8TPX - chains H and L of the 5 polymer chains in the assembly; structure by electron microscopy, 3.40 A resolution.

[Chain H]
Protein: Antibody Fragment 1B2, Heavy Chain
From: Homo sapiens
Notes: antibody fragment or engineered binder
Sequence (249 residues; row label = number of the first residue in the row):
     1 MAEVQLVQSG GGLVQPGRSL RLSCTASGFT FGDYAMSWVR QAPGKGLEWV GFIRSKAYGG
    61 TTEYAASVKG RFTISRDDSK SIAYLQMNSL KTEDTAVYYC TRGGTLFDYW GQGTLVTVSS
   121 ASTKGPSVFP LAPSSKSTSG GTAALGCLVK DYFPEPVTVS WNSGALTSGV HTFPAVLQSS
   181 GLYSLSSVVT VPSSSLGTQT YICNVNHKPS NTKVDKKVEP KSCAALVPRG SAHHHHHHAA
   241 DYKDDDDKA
Unresolved in the structure: 1-2, 136-142, 194-199, 221-249
Disulfides: Cys-24/Cys-100, Cys-147/Cys-203

[Chain L]
Protein: Antibody Fragment 1B2, Light Chain
From: Homo sapiens
Notes: antibody fragment or engineered binder
Sequence (236 residues; each row starts with the number of its first residue):
     1 LFAIPLVVPF YSHSALDVVM TQSPLSLPVT PGEPASISCR SSQSLLHSNG YNYLDWYLQK
    61 PGQSPQLLIY LGSNRASGVP DRFSGSGSGT DFTLKISRVE AEDVGVYYCM QSLQTPRLTF
   121 GPGTKVDIKR TVAAPSVFIF PPSDEQLKSG TASVVCLLNN FYPRGAKVQW KVDNALQSGN
   181 SQESVTEQDS KDSTYSLSST LTLSKADYEK HKVYACEVTH QGLSSPVTKS FNRGEC
Unresolved in the structure: 1-16, 173-176, 213-214, 232-236
Disulfides: Cys-39/Cys-109, Cys-156/Cys-216

[Chain H / chain L interface]
Residue-residue contacts (45; chain H residue first):
  Leu-47(H) with Gln-59(L); Thr-119(L), hydrogen bond (backbone-side chain); Phe-120(L), hydrophobic
  Trp-49(H) with Arg-117(L), hydrogen bond (side chain-backbone); Leu-118(L), hydrogen bond (side chain-backbone); Thr-119(L); Phe-120(L), hydrophobic
  Phe-52(H) with Thr-115(L); Pro-116(L); Arg-117(L); Leu-118(L), hydrophobic
  Thr-105(H) with Arg-117(L), hydrogen bond
  Leu-106(H) with Asp-55(L); Tyr-57(L); Leu-67(L), hydrophobic
  Phe-107(H) with Tyr-57(L), hydrogen bond (backbone-side chain); Arg-117(L)
  Asp-108(H) with Leu-67(L)
  Trp-110(H) with Ser-64(L); Pro-65(L)
  Gly-111(H) with Ser-64(L)
  Ser-127(H) with Glu-145(L), hydrogen bond; Gln-146(L), hydrogen bond
  Phe-129(H) with Pro-141(L); Pro-142(L), hydrophobic; Ser-143(L); Gln-146(L); Ser-153(L)
  Pro-130(H) with Ser-143(L)
  Leu-131(H) with Phe-140(L), hydrophobic; Pro-141(L)
  Ala-144(H) with Phe-140(L), hydrophobic
  Leu-148(H) with Ser-153(L); Val-155(L), hydrophobic
  Lys-150(H) with Ser-153(L), hydrogen bond
  Phe-173(H) with Ser-184(L); Thr-186(L); Ser-196(L); Leu-197(L); Ser-198(L)
  Pro-174(H) with Ser-184(L), hydrogen bond (backbone-side chain)
  Ala-175(H) with Ser-184(L)
  Val-176(H) with Glu-183(L)
  Gln-178(H) with Gln-182(L)
  Val-188(H) with Leu-157(L), hydrophobic
Also at the interface, not in a pair above, chain H (26 interface residues in all): Glu-48, Tyr-99, Gly-104, Ala-143
Also at the interface, not in a pair above, chain L (34 interface residues in all): Gln-66, Tyr-70, Ser-112, Phe-138, Thr-200, Thr-202

[Overview]
Chain H and chain L form an interface of 26 and 34 residues respectively, with 9 hydrogen bonds. Polar
contacts include Leu-47(H)/Thr-119(L), Trp-49(H)/Arg-117(L) and Trp-49(H)/Leu-118(L).
Here chain H is Antibody Fragment 1B2, Heavy Chain and chain L is Antibody Fragment 1B2, Light Chain, both
from Homo sapiens. Entry 8TPX (Crosslinked 6-deoxyerythronolide B synthase (DEBS) Module 3 in complex with
antibody fragment 1B2: trans-oriented 1B2 and ...) was determined by electron microscopy together with 8TPW,
8TKO, 8TJN, 8TJO and 8TJP from the same study.
